7QJD - chains L and Z of the 42 polymer chains in the assembly; structure by electron microscopy, 7.10 A resolution (low resolution: residue-level contacts below are approximate; hydrogen-bond / salt-bridge calls are withheld).

# Chain L
Molecule: Gamma-tubulin complex component 6
Organism: Homo sapiens
UniProt: Q96RT7 (GCP6_HUMAN); the construct has insertions or renumbered stretches relative to UniProt, so the offset changes along the chain: 1-608 = UniProt 1-608; 1474-1811 = UniProt 1482-1819
Sequence (1819 residues; each row starts with the number of its first residue; note: 865 numbers in that range are skipped by the numbering (no residue carries them; nothing is unmodelled there); a row labelled like 608A-608Z holds insertion residues (608A, then the next letters in order)):
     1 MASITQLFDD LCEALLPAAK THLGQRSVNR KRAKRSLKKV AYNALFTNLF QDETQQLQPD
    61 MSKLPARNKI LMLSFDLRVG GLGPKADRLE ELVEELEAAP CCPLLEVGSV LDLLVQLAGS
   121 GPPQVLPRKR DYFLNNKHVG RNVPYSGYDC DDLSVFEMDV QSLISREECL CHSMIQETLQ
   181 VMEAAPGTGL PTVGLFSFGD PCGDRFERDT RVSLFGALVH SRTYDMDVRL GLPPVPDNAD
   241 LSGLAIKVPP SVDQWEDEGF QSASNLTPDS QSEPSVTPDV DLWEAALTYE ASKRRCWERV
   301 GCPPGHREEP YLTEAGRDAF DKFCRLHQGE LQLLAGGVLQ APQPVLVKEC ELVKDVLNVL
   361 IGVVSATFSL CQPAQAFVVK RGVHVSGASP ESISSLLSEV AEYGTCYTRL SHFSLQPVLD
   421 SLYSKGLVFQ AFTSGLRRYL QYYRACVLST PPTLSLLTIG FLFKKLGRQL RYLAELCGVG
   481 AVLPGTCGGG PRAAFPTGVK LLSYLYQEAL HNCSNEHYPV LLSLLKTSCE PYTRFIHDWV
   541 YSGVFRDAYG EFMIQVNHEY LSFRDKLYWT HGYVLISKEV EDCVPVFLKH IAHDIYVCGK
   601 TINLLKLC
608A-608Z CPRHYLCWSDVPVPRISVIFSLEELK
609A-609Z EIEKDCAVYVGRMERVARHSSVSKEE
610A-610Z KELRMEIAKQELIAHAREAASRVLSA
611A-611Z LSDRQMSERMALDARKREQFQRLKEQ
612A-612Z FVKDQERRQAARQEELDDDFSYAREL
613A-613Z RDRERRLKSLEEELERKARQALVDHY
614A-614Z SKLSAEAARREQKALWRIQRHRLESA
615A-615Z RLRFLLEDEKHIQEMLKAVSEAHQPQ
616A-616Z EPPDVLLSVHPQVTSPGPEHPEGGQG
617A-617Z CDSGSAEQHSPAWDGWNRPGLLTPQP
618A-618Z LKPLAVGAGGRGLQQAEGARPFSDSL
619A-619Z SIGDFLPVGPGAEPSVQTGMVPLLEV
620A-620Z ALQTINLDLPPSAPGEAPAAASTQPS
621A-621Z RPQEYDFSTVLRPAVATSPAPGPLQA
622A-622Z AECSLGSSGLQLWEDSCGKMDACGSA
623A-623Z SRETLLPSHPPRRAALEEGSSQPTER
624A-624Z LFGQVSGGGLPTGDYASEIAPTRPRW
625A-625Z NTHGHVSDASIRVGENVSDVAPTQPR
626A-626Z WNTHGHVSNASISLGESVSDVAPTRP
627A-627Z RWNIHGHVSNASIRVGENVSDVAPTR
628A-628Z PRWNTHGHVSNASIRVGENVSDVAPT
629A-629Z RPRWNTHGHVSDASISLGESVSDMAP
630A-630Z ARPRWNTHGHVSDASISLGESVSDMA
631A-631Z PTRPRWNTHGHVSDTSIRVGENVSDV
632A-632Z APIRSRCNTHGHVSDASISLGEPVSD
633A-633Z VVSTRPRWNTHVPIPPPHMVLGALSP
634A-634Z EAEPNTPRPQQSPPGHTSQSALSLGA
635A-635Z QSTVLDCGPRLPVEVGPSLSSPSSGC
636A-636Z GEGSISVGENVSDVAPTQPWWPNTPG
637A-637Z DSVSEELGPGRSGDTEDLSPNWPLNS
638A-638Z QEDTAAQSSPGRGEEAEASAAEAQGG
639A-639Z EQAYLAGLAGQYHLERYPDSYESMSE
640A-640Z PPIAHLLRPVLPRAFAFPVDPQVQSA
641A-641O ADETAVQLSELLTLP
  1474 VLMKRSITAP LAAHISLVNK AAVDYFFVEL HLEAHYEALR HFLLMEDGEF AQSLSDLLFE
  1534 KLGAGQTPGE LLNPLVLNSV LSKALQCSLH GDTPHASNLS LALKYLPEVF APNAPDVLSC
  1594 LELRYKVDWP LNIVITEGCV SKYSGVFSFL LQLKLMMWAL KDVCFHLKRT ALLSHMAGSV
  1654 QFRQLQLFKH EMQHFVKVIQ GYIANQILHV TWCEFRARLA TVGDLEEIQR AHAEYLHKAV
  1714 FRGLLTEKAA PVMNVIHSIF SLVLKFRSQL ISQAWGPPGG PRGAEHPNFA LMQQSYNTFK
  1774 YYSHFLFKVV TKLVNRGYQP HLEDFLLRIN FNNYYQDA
Not modelled in the structure: 1-281, 371-389, 418-424, 480-493, 557-565, 575-585, 608A-608Z, 609A-609Z, 610A-610Z, 611A-611Z, 612A-612Z, 613A-613Z, 614A-614Z, 615A-615Z, 616A-616Z, 617A-617Z, 618A-618Z, 619A-619Z, 620A-620Z, 621A-621Z, 622A-622Z, 623A-623Z, 624A-624Z, 625A-625Z, 626A-626Z, 627A-627Z, 628A-628Z, 629A-629Z, 630A-630Z, 631A-631Z, 632A-632Z, 633A-633Z, 634A-634Z, 635A-635Z, 636A-636Z, 637A-637Z, 638A-638Z, 639A-639Z, 640A-640Z, 641A-641O, 1536-1540, 1583-1587, 1645-1648, 1694-1697, 1744-1758, 1790-1791, 1808-1811

# Chain Z
Molecule: Tubulin gamma-1 chain
Organism: Homo sapiens
UniProt: P23258 (TBG1_HUMAN); numbering as in UniProt (aligned over 1-451)
Sequence (451 residues; numbered 1 to 451; the number before each row is that of its first residue):
     1 MPREIITLQL GQCGNQIGFE FWKQLCAEHG ISPEGIVEEF ATEGTDRKDV FFYQADDEHY
    61 IPRAVLLDLE PRVIHSILNS PYAKLYNPEN IYLSEHGGGA GNNWASGFSQ GEKIHEDIFD
   121 IIDREADGSD SLEGFVLCHS IAGGTGSGLG SYLLERLNDR YPKKLVQTYS VFPNQDEMSD
   181 VVVQPYNSLL TLKRLTQNAD CVVVLDNTAL NRIATDRLHI QNPSFSQINQ LVSTIMSAST
   241 TTLRYPGYMN NDLIGLIASL IPTPRLHFLM TGYTPLTTDQ SVASVRKTTV LDVMRRLLQP
   301 KNVMVSTGRD RQTNHCYIAI LNIIQGEVDP TQVHKSLQRI RERKLANFIP WGPASIQVAL
   361 SRKSPYLPSA HRVSGLMMAN HTSISSLFER TCRQYDKLRK REAFLEQFRK EDMFKDNFDE
   421 MDTSREIVQQ LIDEYHAATR PDYISWGTQE Q
Not modelled in the structure: 1-2, 42-44, 94-100, 178-179, 280-286, 307-312, 448-451

# Interface between chain L and chain Z
Contacting residue pairs (57; chain L residue first):
  Arg1513(L) - Tyr248(Z)
  Met1518(L) - Tyr248(Z)
  Glu1519(L) - Pro246(Z)
  Glu1519(L) - Gly247(Z)
  Glu1519(L) - Tyr248(Z)
  Gly1521(L) - Pro246(Z)
  Glu1522(L) - Arg3(Z)
  Glu1522(L) - Arg47(Z)
  Glu1522(L) - Asn251(Z)
  Gln1525(L) - Tyr248(Z)
  Phe1638(L) - Lys163(Z)
  Lys1641(L) - Ile254(Z)
  Met1649(L) - Asn158(Z)
  Met1649(L) - Asp159(Z)
  Met1649(L) - Gln197(Z)
  Gly1651(L) - Arg265(Z)
  Phe1655(L) - Pro264(Z)
  Arg1656(L) - Thr263(Z)
  Arg1656(L) - Glu434(Z)
  Arg1656(L) - Tyr443(Z)
  Arg1656(L) - Trp446(Z)
  Arg1656(L) - Gly447(Z)
  Gln1657(L) - Trp446(Z)
  Gln1659(L) - Pro264(Z)
  Leu1660(L) - Pro262(Z)
  Leu1660(L) - Trp351(Z)
  Leu1660(L) - Tyr443(Z)
  His1663(L) - Ala258(Z)
  His1663(L) - Ser259(Z)
  His1663(L) - Ile261(Z)
  His1663(L) - Pro262(Z)
  Glu1664(L) - Pro353(Z)
  His1667(L) - Pro353(Z)
  His1667(L) - Ala354(Z)
  His1667(L) - Gln357(Z)
  Lys1670(L) - Gly255(Z)
  Lys1670(L) - Ser259(Z)
  Val1671(L) - Gln357(Z)
  Gln1673(L) - Met249(Z)
  Leu1681(L) - Tyr248(Z)
  His1682(L) - Tyr248(Z)
  His1682(L) - Pro330(Z)
  His1682(L) - Leu360(Z)
  Val1683(L) - Pro330(Z)
  Cys1686(L) - Pro330(Z)
  Lys1773(L) - Pro353(Z)
  Glu1796(L) - Gln338(Z)
  Asp1797(L) - His334(Z)
  Leu1800(L) - Leu337(Z)
  Leu1800(L) - Gln338(Z)
  Leu1800(L) - Arg341(Z)
  Arg1801(L) - Leu337(Z)
  Arg1801(L) - Ile356(Z)
  Phe1804(L) - Arg341(Z)
  Phe1804(L) - Ser355(Z)
  Asn1805(L) - Lys344(Z)
  Asn1805(L) - Phe348(Z)
Other interface residues (no listed pair), chain L (42 interface residues in all): His1514, Asp1520, Leu1562, Lys1627, Met1630, Cys1637, Arg1642, Gln1666, Asn1678, Pro1793
Other interface residues (no listed pair), chain Z (46 interface residues in all): Thr45, Asp49, Pro162, Val333, Lys335, Ile340, Val358, Arg362

# In short
42 residues of chain L and 46 residues of chain Z are in contact.
Here chain L is Gamma-tubulin complex component 6 and chain Z is Tubulin gamma-1 chain, both from Homo
sapiens. Entry 7QJD (Structure of recombinant human gamma-Tubulin Ring Complex without actin) was determined
by electron microscopy, deposited together with 7QJ0, 7QJ1, 7QJ2, 7QJ3, 7QJ4 and 7QJE.
